PDB entry 1UPA | X-ray diffraction, 2.35 A resolution | chains B and C of the 4 polymer chains in the assembly

Chain B (and C):
Molecule: Carboxyethylarginine synthase
From: Streptomyces clavuligerus
Notes: chain C of this document is another copy of the same molecule, construct and numbering; everything in this record applies to it too
UniProtKB: Q9LCV9 (Q9LCV9); residue numbers follow UniProt; this construct covers 1-573
Amino-acid sequence (573 residues; each row starts with the number of its first residue):
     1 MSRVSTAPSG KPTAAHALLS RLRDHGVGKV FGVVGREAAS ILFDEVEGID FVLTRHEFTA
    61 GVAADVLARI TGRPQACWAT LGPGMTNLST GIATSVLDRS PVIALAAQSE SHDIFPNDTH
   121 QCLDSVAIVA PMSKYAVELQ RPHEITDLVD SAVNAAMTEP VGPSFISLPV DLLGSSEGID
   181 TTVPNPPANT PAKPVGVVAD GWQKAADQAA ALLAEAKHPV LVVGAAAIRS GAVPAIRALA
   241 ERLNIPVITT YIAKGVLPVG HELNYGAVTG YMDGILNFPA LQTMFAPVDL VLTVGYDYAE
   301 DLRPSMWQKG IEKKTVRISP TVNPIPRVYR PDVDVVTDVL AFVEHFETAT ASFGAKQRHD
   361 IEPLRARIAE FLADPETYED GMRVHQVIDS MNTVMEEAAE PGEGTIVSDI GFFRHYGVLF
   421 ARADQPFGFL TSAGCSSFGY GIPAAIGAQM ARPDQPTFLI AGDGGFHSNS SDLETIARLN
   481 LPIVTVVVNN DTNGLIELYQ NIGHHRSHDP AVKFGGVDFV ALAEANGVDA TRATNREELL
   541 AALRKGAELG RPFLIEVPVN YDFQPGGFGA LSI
Unresolved in the structure: 1-11, 182-183, 573 (chain C: 1-11, 181-185, 564-573)
Modified positions: Mse1 (selenomethionine); Mse85, Mse132, Mse157, Mse272, Mse284, Mse306, Mse382, Mse391, Mse395, Mse450 (selenomethionine; parent Met)
Swiss-Prot annotation at these positions:
  - binding site (substrate): Y271, D301, R414, H415, L571
  - binding site (thiamine diphosphate): I410 to F413, S436 to F438, G464, G465, N490 to L495, Y561
  - binding site (Mg(2+)): D463, N490, T492
Metal / ion sites: Mg2+: D463, N490, T492 (together with thiamine diphosphate)
Residues lining bound ligands:
  - thiamine diphosphate (TPP), molecule 1: V33, V34, G35, E57, T80, P83, G84, N87
  - thiamine diphosphate (TPP), molecule 2: I410, G411, F412, F413, S436, S437, F438, G462, D463, G464, G465, N490, T492, N493, G494, L495, I496, Y561

Interface between chain B and chain C:
Contacting residue pairs - 8 pairs, chain B then chain C:
  S111(B) - R141(C)  hydrogen bond (backbone-side chain)
  H112(B) - R141(C)
  H112(B) - E144(C)
  E138(B) - Q140(C)
  Q140(B) - Q140(C)  hydrogen bond
  R141(B) - S111(C)  hydrogen bond (side chain-backbone)
  R141(B) - H112(C)
  E144(B) - H112(C)
Interface residues without a listed pair, chain C (6 interface residues in all): E138

Overview:
The chain B/chain C interface involves 6 residues from each chain, with 3 hydrogen bonds. Among the polar
pairs are S111(B)-R141(C) and Q140(B)-Q140(C). Ligands of chain B: thiamine diphosphate. UniProt lists 5
substrate-binding residues, 16 thiamine diphosphate-binding residues and 3 Mg2+-binding residues on chain B.
Both chains are Carboxyethylarginine synthase (Streptomyces clavuligerus). Entry 1UPA (Carboxyethylarginine
synthase from Streptomyces clavuligerus (SeMet structure)) was determined by X-ray diffraction (same
publication as 1UPB and 1UPC).
